5ADT - chains A and B; structure by X-ray diffraction, 2.15 A resolution.

== Chain A ==
Protein: Tankyrase-2
Organism: Homo sapiens
Notes: fragment: c-terminal fragment, residues 946-1113
UniProtKB: Q9H2K2 (TNKS2_HUMAN); residues 946-1113 here = UniProt positions 946-1113
Sequence (191 residues; numbered 923 to 1113; the number before each row is that of its first residue):
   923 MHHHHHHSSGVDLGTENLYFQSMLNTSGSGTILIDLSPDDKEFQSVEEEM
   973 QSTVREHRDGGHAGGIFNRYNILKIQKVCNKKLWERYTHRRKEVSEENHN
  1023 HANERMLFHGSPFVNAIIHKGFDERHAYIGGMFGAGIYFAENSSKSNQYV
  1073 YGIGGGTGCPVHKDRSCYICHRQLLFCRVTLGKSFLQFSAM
Disordered / not traced: 923-951
Construct notes: expression tag (923-945)
Bound ions: Zn2+: C1081, H1084, C1089, C1092
Residues lining bound ligands:
  - 1TC (N-[3-chloranyl-4-[[4-(4-methoxyphenyl)oxan-4-yl]methylcarbamoyl]phenyl]-2-methyl-1,3-oxazole-5-carboxamide): H1031, S1033, P1034, F1035, A1038, I1039, K1042, G1043, F1044, D1045, H1048, A1049, I1051, G1052, G1053, G1058, I1059, Y1060, Y1071, G1074, I1075
  - bicarbonate ion (BCT): F1030, H1031, G1032, Y1060, F1061, A1062, K1067, S1068, Y1071
UniProt features mapped onto this chain:
  - binding site (Zn(2+)): C1081, H1084, C1089, C1092
  - mutagenesis: M1054 (M1054V: Loss of activity)
Reported in the primary citation:
  - binding site for 1TC: S1033, P1034, F1035, A1038, I1039, K1042, D1045, H1048, I1051, G1053, Y1060, Y1071, I1075

== Chain B ==
Protein: Tankyrase-2
Organism: Homo sapiens
Notes: fragment: c-terminal fragment, residues 1115-1162
UniProtKB: Q9H2K2 (TNKS2_HUMAN); residues 1115-1162 here = UniProt positions 1115-1162
Sequence (48 residues; row label = number of the first residue in the row):
  1115 MAHSPPGHHSVTGRPSVNGLALAEYVIYRGEQAYPEYLITYQIMRPEG
Disordered / not traced: 1115, 1162

== Chain A / chain B interface ==
Pairs across the interface (150):
  L958(A) - Y1151(B)  hydrophobic
  E964(A) - Y1151(B)  hydrogen bond
  V968(A) - Y1151(B)  hydrophobic
  V968(A) - I1153(B)  hydrophobic
  M972(A) - I1153(B)  hydrophobic
  M972(A) - Y1155(B)  hydrophobic
  R977(A) - N1132(B)
  R977(A) - L1134(B)
  R977(A) - A1135(B)
  G986(A) - I1157(B)
  I988(A) - M1158(B)
  I988(A) - P1160(B)
  F989(A) - I1157(B)  hydrophobic
  F989(A) - M1158(B)
  N990(A) - P1160(B)
  R991(A) - M1158(B)  hydrogen bond (backbone-backbone)
  Y992(A) - Y1155(B)  hydrophobic
  Y992(A) - Q1156(B)
  Y992(A) - M1158(B)
  N993(A) - Y1155(B)
  N993(A) - Q1156(B)  hydrogen bond (backbone-backbone)
  N993(A) - M1158(B)
  I994(A) - T1154(B)
  L995(A) - T1154(B)  hydrogen bond (backbone-backbone)
  L995(A) - Q1156(B)
  K996(A) - L1152(B)
  K996(A) - I1153(B)
  K996(A) - T1154(B)  hydrogen bond (backbone-backbone)
  I997(A) - L1152(B)
  Q998(A) - E1150(B)
  Q998(A) - Y1151(B)
  Q998(A) - L1152(B)  hydrogen bond (backbone-backbone)
  K999(A) - E1150(B)
  K999(A) - Y1151(B)
  V1000(A) - Y1148(B)  hydrogen bond (backbone-side chain)
  V1000(A) - P1149(B)
  V1000(A) - E1150(B)  hydrogen bond (backbone-backbone)
  C1001(A) - Y1148(B)
  N1002(A) - Y1148(B)  hydrogen bond (backbone-side chain)
  L1005(A) - Y1148(B)  hydrophobic
  W1006(A) - Y1148(B)  hydrophobic
  W1006(A) - E1150(B)
  R1008(A) - E1145(B)
  Y1009(A) - E1145(B)
  Y1009(A) - Q1146(B)
  Y1009(A) - A1147(B)
  Y1009(A) - Y1148(B)
  R1012(A) - R1143(B)
  R1012(A) - E1145(B)
  R1012(A) - Q1146(B)  hydrogen bond
  V1016(A) - H1123(B)
  E1019(A) - H1123(B)  salt bridge
  R1027(A) - Y1139(B)  hydrogen bond
  L1029(A) - Y1139(B)  hydrophobic
  V1036(A) - L1152(B)  hydrophobic
  F1044(A) - G1144(B)
  F1044(A) - A1147(B)  hydrophobic
  E1046(A) - Y1142(B)
  E1046(A) - R1143(B)
  E1046(A) - G1144(B)  hydrogen bond (side chain-backbone)
  E1046(A) - E1145(B)
  F1055(A) - G1127(B)
  F1055(A) - V1140(B)  hydrophobic
  F1055(A) - Y1142(B)  hydrogen bond (backbone-side chain)
  A1057(A) - A1116(B)
  A1057(A) - Y1142(B)
  G1058(A) - V1140(B)
  G1058(A) - I1141(B)
  I1059(A) - Y1139(B)
  I1059(A) - V1140(B)
  I1059(A) - I1141(B)  hydrogen bond (backbone-backbone)
  I1059(A) - G1144(B)
  Y1060(A) - Y1139(B)
  Y1060(A) - V1140(B)
  F1061(A) - E1138(B)
  F1061(A) - Y1139(B)  hydrogen bond (backbone-backbone)
  F1061(A) - I1141(B)  hydrophobic
  F1061(A) - A1147(B)  hydrophobic
  A1062(A) - A1137(B)
  E1063(A) - L1136(B)
  E1063(A) - A1137(B)  hydrogen bond (backbone-backbone)
  E1063(A) - Y1139(B)  hydrogen bond
  N1064(A) - A1135(B)
  N1064(A) - L1136(B)  hydrogen bond (side chain-backbone)
  K1067(A) - E1138(B)
  N1069(A) - Y1155(B)  hydrogen bond
  V1072(A) - Y1155(B)
  C1089(A) - I1157(B)
  Y1090(A) - Q1156(B)
  Y1090(A) - I1157(B)
  Y1090(A) - M1158(B)
  Y1090(A) - R1159(B)
  I1091(A) - Q1156(B)  hydrogen bond (backbone-side chain)
  C1092(A) - Q1156(B)
  H1093(A) - Y1155(B)
  R1094(A) - I1153(B)
  R1094(A) - T1154(B)
  R1094(A) - Y1155(B)  hydrogen bond (backbone-backbone)
  R1094(A) - I1157(B)
  Q1095(A) - L1152(B)
  Q1095(A) - I1153(B)
  Q1095(A) - T1154(B)  hydrogen bond
  Q1095(A) - Y1155(B)
  L1096(A) - Y1151(B)
  L1096(A) - L1152(B)
  L1096(A) - I1153(B)  hydrogen bond (backbone-backbone)
  L1096(A) - Y1155(B)
  L1097(A) - Y1151(B)
  L1097(A) - L1152(B)  hydrophobic
  F1098(A) - E1150(B)  hydrogen bond (backbone-backbone)
  F1098(A) - Y1151(B)  hydrogen bond (backbone-backbone)
  F1098(A) - I1153(B)  hydrophobic
  C1099(A) - Y1148(B)
  C1099(A) - P1149(B)  hydrophobic
  R1100(A) - A1147(B)
  R1100(A) - Y1148(B)  hydrogen bond (backbone-backbone)
  R1100(A) - E1150(B)  salt bridge
  V1101(A) - Q1146(B)
  T1102(A) - Q1146(B)  hydrogen bond (backbone-backbone)
  L1103(A) - H1123(B)
  L1103(A) - S1124(B)  hydrogen bond (backbone-side chain)
  L1103(A) - Y1139(B)  hydrophobic
  G1104(A) - H1123(B)
  K1105(A) - G1121(B)
  K1105(A) - H1122(B)
  K1105(A) - H1123(B)  hydrogen bond (backbone-backbone)
  K1105(A) - S1124(B)
  S1106(A) - H1122(B)
  S1106(A) - S1124(B)  hydrogen bond
  S1106(A) - V1125(B)
  S1106(A) - T1126(B)  hydrogen bond
  F1107(A) - P1119(B)  hydrophobic
  F1107(A) - H1122(B)
  F1107(A) - S1124(B)  hydrogen bond (backbone-backbone)
  F1107(A) - V1125(B)
  F1107(A) - T1126(B)  hydrogen bond (backbone-backbone)
  L1108(A) - T1126(B)
  Q1109(A) - T1126(B)  hydrogen bond (backbone-backbone)
  Q1109(A) - G1127(B)
  Q1109(A) - R1128(B)  hydrogen bond (backbone-backbone)
  F1110(A) - R1128(B)
  S1111(A) - R1128(B)  hydrogen bond (backbone-backbone)
  S1111(A) - P1129(B)
  S1111(A) - S1130(B)  hydrogen bond (backbone-side chain)
  A1112(A) - V1131(B)
  M1113(A) - P1129(B)
  M1113(A) - S1130(B)  hydrogen bond (backbone-backbone)
  M1113(A) - V1131(B)  hydrogen bond (backbone-backbone)
  M1113(A) - N1132(B)  hydrogen bond (backbone-backbone)
  M1113(A) - E1138(B)
Other interface residues (no listed pair), chain A (79 interface residues in all): L955, R980, G987, M1028, F1030, I1039, I1040, D1045, S1088

== Overview ==
79 residues of chain A face 41 of chain B across their interface, with 40 hydrogen bonds and 2 salt bridges.
Polar pairs include E1019(A)-H1123(B), R1100(A)-E1150(B) and E964(A)-Y1151(B). Ligands of chain A: bicarbonate
ion and compound 1TC. The paper reports a binding site for 1TC at S1033(A), P1034(A) and F1035(A) among
others.
Here chain A is Tankyrase-2 and chain B is Tankyrase-2, both from Homo sapiens. Entry 5ADT (Crystal structure
of human tankyrase 2 in complex with OD73) was determined by X-ray diffraction together with 5ADQ, 5ADR, 5ADS
and 5AEH from the same study.
